Entry 5NC6 (X-ray diffraction, 2.80 A resolution); this record covers chains A and D of the 4 polymer chains in the assembly.

== Chain A ==
Name: Peptidoglycan N-acetylglucosamine deacetylase
Organism: Bacillus cereus
UniProtKB: A0A0A3VTA3 (A0A0A3VTA3_BACCE); residues 69-273 here = UniProt positions 69-273
Amino-acid sequence (205 residues; numbered 69 to 273; the number before each row is that of its first residue):
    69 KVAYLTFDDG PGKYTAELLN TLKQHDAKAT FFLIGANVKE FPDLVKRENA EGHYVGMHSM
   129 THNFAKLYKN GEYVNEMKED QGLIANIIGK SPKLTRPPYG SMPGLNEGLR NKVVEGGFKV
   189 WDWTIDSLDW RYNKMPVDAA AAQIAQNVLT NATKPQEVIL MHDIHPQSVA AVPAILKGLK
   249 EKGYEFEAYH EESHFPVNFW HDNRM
Metal / ion sites: Zn2+: D77, H126, H130 (together with acetate ion)

== Chain D ==
Name: Peptidoglycan N-acetylglucosamine deacetylase
Organism: Bacillus cereus
UniProtKB: A0A0A3VTA3 (A0A0A3VTA3_BACCE); numbering as in UniProt (aligned over 1-273)
Amino-acid sequence (273 residues; each row starts with the number of its first residue):
     1 MEKALKIKQI VVVLIAIAAV AIGYYMFQSI TSPAKAVAKQ ENVVQLASEQ PKVEMNKTAP
    61 SRFNGKERKV AYLTFDDGPG KYTAELLNTL KQHDAKATFF LIGANVKEFP DLVKRENAEG
   121 HYVGMHSMTH NFAKLYKNGE YVNEMKEDQG LIANIIGKSP KLTRPPYGSM PGLNEGLRNK
   181 VVEGGFKVWD WTIDSLDWRY NKMPVDAAAA QIAQNVLTNA TKPQEVILMH DIHPQSVAAV
   241 PAILKGLKEK GYEFEAYHEE SHFPVNFWHD NRM
Unresolved in the structure: 1-67
Metal / ion sites: Zn2+: D77, H126, H130 (together with 3-naphthalen-1-yl-N-oxidanyl-propanamide)
Ligand contacts: 3-naphthalen-1-yl-N-oxidanyl-propanamide (8SQ): D76, D77, H126, H130, P165, P166, Y167, G168, W191, D194, W198, R199, L228, H230

== How chain A and chain D interact ==
Residue-residue contacts (13):
  F132(A) with M170(D), hydrophobic
  Y167(A) with M170(D), hydrophobic; F267(D)
  W198(A) with P264(D), hydrophobic; N266(D); H269(D), hydrogen bond; D270(D); N271(D)
  R199(A) with Q224(D), hydrogen bond; F263(D); P264(D); N271(D), hydrogen bond (backbone-side chain)
  N201(A) with N271(D), hydrogen bond (backbone-side chain)
Other interface residues (no listed pair), chain A (10 interface residues in all): A133, L196, Y200, M203, N219
Other interface residues (no listed pair), chain D (13 interface residues in all): P171, K222, P223, V265

== Summary ==
The interface between chain A and chain D involves 10 residues on one side and 13 on the other; the contacts
include 4 hydrogen bonds. Polar contacts include W198(A)-H269(D), R199(A)-Q224(D) and R199(A)-N271(D). Bound
to chain D: 3-naphthalen-1-yl-N-oxidanyl-propanamide. D77(A), H126(A) and H130(A) coordinate Zn2+.
Chain A is Peptidoglycan N-acetylglucosamine deacetylase and chain D is Peptidoglycan N-acetylglucosamine
deacetylase, both from Bacillus cereus; the structure, Crystal structure of the polysaccharide deacetylase
Bc1974 from Bacillus cereus in complex with (E)-N-hydroxy-3-(naphthalen-1-yl)prop-2-enamide, was determined by
X-ray diffraction.
